9CHP - chains A and B of the 4 polymer chains in the assembly; structure by electron microscopy, 3.30 A resolution.

Chain A (and B):
Molecule: Potassium voltage-gated channel subfamily H member 2
From: Homo sapiens
Notes: chain B of this document is another copy of the same molecule, construct and numbering; everything in this record applies to it too
UniProt: Q12809 (KCNH2_HUMAN); aligned to UniProt positions 1-784 over residues 241-1024 (the alignment contains insertions or deletions, so no single offset holds)
Chain sequence (784 residues; row label = number of the first residue in the row):
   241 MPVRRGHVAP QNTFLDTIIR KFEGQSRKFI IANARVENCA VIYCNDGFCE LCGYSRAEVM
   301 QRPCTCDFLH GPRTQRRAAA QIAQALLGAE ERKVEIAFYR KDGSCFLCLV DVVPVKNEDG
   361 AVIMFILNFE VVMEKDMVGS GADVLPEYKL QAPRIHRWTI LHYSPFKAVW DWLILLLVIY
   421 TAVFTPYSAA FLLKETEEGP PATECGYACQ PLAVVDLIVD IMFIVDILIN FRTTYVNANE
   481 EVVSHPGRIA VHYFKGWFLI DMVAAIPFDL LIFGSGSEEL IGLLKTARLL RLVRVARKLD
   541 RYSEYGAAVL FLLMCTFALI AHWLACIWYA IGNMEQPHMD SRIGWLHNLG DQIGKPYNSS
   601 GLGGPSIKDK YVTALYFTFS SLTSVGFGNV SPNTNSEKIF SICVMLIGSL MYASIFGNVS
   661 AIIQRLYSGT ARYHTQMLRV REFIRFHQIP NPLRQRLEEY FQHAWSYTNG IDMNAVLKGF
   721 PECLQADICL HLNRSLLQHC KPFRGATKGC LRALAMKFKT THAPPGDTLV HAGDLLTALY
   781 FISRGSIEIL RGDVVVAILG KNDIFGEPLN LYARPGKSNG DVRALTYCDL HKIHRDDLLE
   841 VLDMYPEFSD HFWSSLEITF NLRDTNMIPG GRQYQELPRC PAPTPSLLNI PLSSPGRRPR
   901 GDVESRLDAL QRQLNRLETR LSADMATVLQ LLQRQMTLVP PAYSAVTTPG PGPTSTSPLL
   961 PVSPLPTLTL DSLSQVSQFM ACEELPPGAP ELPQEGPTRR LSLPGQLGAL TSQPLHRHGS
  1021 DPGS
Unresolved in the structure: 241-397, 435-448, 478-480, 514-515, 710-1024
What the authors report for this chain:
  - contacts within the chain: Tyr616-Asn629, Ser620-Val625 (backbone contact), Ser620-Phe627, Ser620-Gly626
  - self-association interface (contacts with another copy of this molecule); pairs are residue here / residue on that copy: Phe627-Phe617 (hydrophobic contact)
  - conformationally variable residues: Phe627
  - contacts within the chain: Tyr616-Ser620 (from molecular simulation)

Chain A / chain B interface:
Residue-residue contacts (40):
  Met554(A) - Leu646(B)  hydrophobic
  Met554(A) - Leu650(B)  hydrophobic
  Phe557(A) - Leu646(B)  hydrophobic
  Leu589(A) - Lys638(B)
  Gln592(A) - Asn633(B)
  Ile593(A) - Ile583(B)
  Ile593(A) - Asn633(B)
  Asp609(A) - Asn635(B)  hydrogen bond
  Val612(A) - Lys638(B)
  Val612(A) - Ile639(B)  hydrophobic
  Thr613(A) - Lys638(B)  hydrogen bond
  Tyr616(A) - Pro632(B)
  Tyr616(A) - Ile642(B)
  Tyr616(A) - Met645(B)
  Phe619(A) - Ile642(B)  hydrophobic
  Phe619(A) - Met645(B)  hydrophobic
  Phe619(A) - Leu646(B)  hydrophobic
  Ser620(A) - Met645(B)
  Thr623(A) - Met645(B)
  Ser624(A) - Ser624(B)
  Val625(A) - Ser621(B)
  Val625(A) - Ser624(B)
  Val625(A) - Val625(B)
  Val625(A) - Gly626(B)
  Val625(A) - Met645(B)  hydrophobic
  Gly626(A) - Gly626(B)
  Phe627(A) - Phe617(B)  hydrophobic
  Phe627(A) - Ser621(B)
  Phe627(A) - Gly628(B)
  Phe627(A) - Met645(B)  hydrophobic
  Asn629(A) - Ser631(B)
  Asn629(A) - Pro632(B)  hydrogen bond (side chain-backbone)
  Tyr652(A) - Ser649(B)
  Phe656(A) - Ser649(B)
  Ser660(A) - Ala653(B)  hydrogen bond (side chain-backbone)
  Thr675(A) - Arg665(B)
  Arg681(A) - Glu544(B)  salt bridge
  Glu682(A) - Asn709(B)  hydrogen bond
  Phe686(A) - Tyr707(B)
  Phe686(A) - Thr708(B)
Interface residues without a listed pair, chain A (31 interface residues in all): Gly594, Lys608, Leu615, Val659, Ile663, His674, Leu678
Interface residues without a listed pair, chain B (27 interface residues in all): Ser543, Ser641, Ser654
Interface features reported in the paper:
  - specific contacts: Phe627(A)-Phe617(B) (hydrophobic contact)

Summary:
Chain A and chain B form an interface of 31 and 27 residues respectively; the contacts include 5 hydrogen
bonds and 1 salt bridge. Among the polar pairs are Arg681(A)-Glu544(B), Asp609(A)-Asn635(B) and
Thr613(A)-Lys638(B). The authors report a hydrophobic contact between Phe627(A) and Phe617(B). The paper
reports conformational variability at Phe627(A); a self-association interface involving Phe627(A).
Both chains are Potassium voltage-gated channel subfamily H member 2 (Homo sapiens). Entry 9CHP (Cryo-EM
structure of the human ether-a-go-go related K+ channel (hERG) in 300 mM K+) was determined by electron
microscopy, deposited together with 9CHQ, 9CHR and 9CHS.
